Entry 8QV2 (electron microscopy, 9.20 A resolution (very low resolution: no residue pairs are listed; an interface is given only as per-side residue counts)); this record covers chains L and M of the 90 polymer chains in the assembly.

# Chain L
Protein: Spindle pole body component
Organism: Saccharomyces cerevisiae
Reference sequence: A0A8H4BVY6 (A0A8H4BVY6_YEASX); residues 1-846 here = UniProt positions 1-846
Chain sequence (846 residues; numbered 1 to 846; the number before each row is that of its first residue):
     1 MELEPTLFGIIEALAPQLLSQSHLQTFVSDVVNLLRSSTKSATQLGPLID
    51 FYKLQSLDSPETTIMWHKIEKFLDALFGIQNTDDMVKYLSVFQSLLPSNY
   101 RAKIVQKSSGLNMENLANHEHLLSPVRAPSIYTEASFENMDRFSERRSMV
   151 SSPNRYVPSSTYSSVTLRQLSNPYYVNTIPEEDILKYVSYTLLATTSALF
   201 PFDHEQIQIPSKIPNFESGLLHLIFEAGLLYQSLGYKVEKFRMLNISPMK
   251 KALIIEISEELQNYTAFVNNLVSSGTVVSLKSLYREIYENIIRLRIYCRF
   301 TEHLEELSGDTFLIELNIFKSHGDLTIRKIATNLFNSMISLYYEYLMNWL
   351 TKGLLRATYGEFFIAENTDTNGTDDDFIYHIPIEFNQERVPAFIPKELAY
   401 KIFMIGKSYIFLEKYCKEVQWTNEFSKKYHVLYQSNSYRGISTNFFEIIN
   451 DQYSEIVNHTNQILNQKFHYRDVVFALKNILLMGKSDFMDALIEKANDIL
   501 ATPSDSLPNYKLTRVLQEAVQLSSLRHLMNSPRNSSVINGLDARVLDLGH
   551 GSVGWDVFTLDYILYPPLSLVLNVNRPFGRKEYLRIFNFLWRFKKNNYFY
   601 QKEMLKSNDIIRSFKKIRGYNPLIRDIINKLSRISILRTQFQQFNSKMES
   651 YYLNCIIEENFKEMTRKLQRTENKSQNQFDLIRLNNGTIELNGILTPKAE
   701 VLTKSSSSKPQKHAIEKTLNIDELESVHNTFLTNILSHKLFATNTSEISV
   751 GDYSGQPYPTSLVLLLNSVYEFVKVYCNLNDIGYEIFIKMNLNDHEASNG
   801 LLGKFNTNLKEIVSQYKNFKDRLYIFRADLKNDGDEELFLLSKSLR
Not modelled in the structure: 1-164, 705-714

# Chain M
Protein: Spindle pole body component
Organism: Saccharomyces cerevisiae
Reference sequence: A0A8H4C290 (A0A8H4C290_YEASX); residues 1-823 here = UniProt positions 1-823
Chain sequence (823 residues; each row starts with the number of its first residue):
     1 MEIKEVDDRAELLRYTNNIPLLGKLVNHQPLWSTNPKLKSFSLEKISAPD
    51 QRRVQEALVVKDLLNVLIGLEGTYIRYFNDYEPSDPETPIEFKIAKKMDP
   101 SFKTFSRRIVRYGKQYMILTRAYEKWSDTSFGMVLQRFAYEIRRFLEDVY
   151 LKTLVERLERDFNKVPNFSIRELEQIINETEVNKQMELLYNIYEEIFREI
   201 EERRTNQSSQEDFNNFMDSMKNESSLHLRLMVAFDTTVYPVPKGGAILKI
   251 FQQKILENLGDRSSVMFLKKLLNNISQDYCTMLYEWLTQGILNDPYQEFM
   301 TYDDLEGKTDNIFDTRDRAWDTQYFIRKDVLLRDCDSEEDKNLLFKMLRT
   351 GILLKVVRASLQIPTIPSNSSDITIQEINDFADLMEGSNLELYVDKCYSR
   401 ANEIFLKLFFQGYDLINVLKHLQQIFLGYQSGHNVLKFLTKNMGELTKHY
   451 RNDNNANYDKLLQNFELERQSENPNNLMRQLLMIQFDTETLPQVLSHYLQ
   501 IYPEVPENNSANDDSDPLMHANNFKNMNAILFDELSKERTGAYHGSNLEL
   551 YTPKSAIYHLKFDINIPYPLNIIISRTCMIKYQIILRYQLVLQYHSRLLD
   601 ETWMDLNKTPSWKYRGYSHTVKRRIVRATRVLHAKMNHFIKTIMEYFNQN
   651 VIDKEVYSLEKCYRNPTLAVAIQNELEGGLTNIMTNRCLSDLIPLQLQIF
   701 DIVYKFCKFIKSMRAKLCQLDPVLYEKHKSGMMKTLNEGYRTNNGGQEDV
   751 GYQEDAALELIQKLIEYISNASSIFRKCLINFTQELSTEKFDFYDSSSVD
   801 AAGIERVLYSIVPPRSASASSQR
Not modelled in the structure: 211-221, 307-317, 504-555, 723-752, 792-800, 815-823

# How chain L and chain M interact
At this resolution (9 A) residue pairs are not listed: 28 residues of chain L and 25 of chain M lie at the interface.

# In short
28 residues of chain L and 25 residues of chain M are in contact.
Chain L is Spindle pole body component and chain M is Spindle pole body component, both from Saccharomyces
cerevisiae; the structure, Structure of the native y-Tubulin Ring Complex (yTuRC) capping microtubule minus
ends at the spindle pole ..., was determined by electron microscopy (same publication as 8QV0, 8QV3 and 8QRY).
